Entry 1RUF (X-ray diffraction, 2.90 A resolution); this record covers chains 2 and 4 of the 4 polymer chains in the assembly.

== Chain 2 ==
Name: Rhinovirus 14
From: Human rhinovirus 14
Notes: engineered mutation(s): N(1)219A
UniProtKB: P03303 (POLG_HRV14); residues 1-262 here correspond to UniProt positions 70-331 (UniProt number = residue number + 69)
Chain sequence (262 residues; each row starts with the number of its first residue):
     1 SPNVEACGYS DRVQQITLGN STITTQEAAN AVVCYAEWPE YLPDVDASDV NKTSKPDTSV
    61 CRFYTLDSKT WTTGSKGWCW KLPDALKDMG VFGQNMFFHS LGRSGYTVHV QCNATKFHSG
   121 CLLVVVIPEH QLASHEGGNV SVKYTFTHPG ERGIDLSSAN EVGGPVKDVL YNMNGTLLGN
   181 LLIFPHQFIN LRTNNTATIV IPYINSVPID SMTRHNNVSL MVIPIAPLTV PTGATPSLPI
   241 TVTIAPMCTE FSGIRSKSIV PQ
Not modelled in the structure: 1-7
Construct notes: conflict Leu170 (Ile239 in P03303)
UniProt features mapped onto this chain:
  - site: Gln262 (Cleavage)

== Chain 4 ==
Name: Rhinovirus 14
From: Human rhinovirus 14
Notes: engineered mutation(s): N(1)219A
UniProtKB: P03303 (POLG_HRV14); residues 1-68 here correspond to UniProt positions 2-69 (UniProt number = residue number + 1)
Chain sequence (68 residues; each row starts with the number of its first residue):
     1 GAQVSTQKSG SHENQNILTN GSNQTFTVIN YYKDAASTSS AGQSLSMDPS KFTEPVKDLM
    61 LKGAPALN
Not modelled in the structure: 1-28
UniProt features mapped onto this chain:
  - site: Asn68 (Cleavage)
  - lipidation: Gly1 (N-myristoyl glycine)

== Chain 2 / chain 4 interface ==
Pairs across the interface (22; chain 2 residue first):
  Ser10(2) - Asn68(4)  hydrogen bond (side chain-backbone)
  Asp11(2) - Asp58(4)
  Asp11(2) - Ala66(4)
  Asp11(2) - Asn68(4)  hydrogen bond (backbone-side chain)
  Arg12(2) - Leu67(4)
  Arg12(2) - Asn68(4)  hydrogen bond (side chain-backbone)
  Gln14(2) - Asp58(4)
  Ala29(2) - Leu67(4)  hydrophobic
  Asn30(2) - Val56(4)
  Asn30(2) - Lys57(4)  hydrogen bond (side chain-backbone)
  Asn30(2) - Asp58(4)  hydrogen bond (side chain-backbone)
  Asn30(2) - Met60(4)
  Ala31(2) - Pro55(4)
  Ala31(2) - Val56(4)
  Ala31(2) - Lys57(4)  hydrogen bond (backbone-backbone)
  Val32(2) - Pro55(4)
  Val33(2) - Pro55(4)  hydrogen bond (backbone-backbone)
  Val33(2) - Lys57(4)
  Tyr35(2) - Lys51(4)
  Tyr35(2) - Phe52(4)  hydrophobic
  Trp38(2) - Lys57(4)
  Thr193(2) - Leu67(4)
Interface residues without a listed pair, chain 2 (15 interface residues in all): Tyr9, Ala28, Ala36

== Summary ==
15 residues of chain 2 face 10 of chain 4 across their interface, with 7 hydrogen bonds. Among the polar pairs
are Ser10(2)-Asn68(4), Asp11(2)-Asn68(4) and Arg12(2)-Asn68(4).
Chain 2 is Rhinovirus 14 and chain 4 is Rhinovirus 14, both from Human rhinovirus 14; the structure,
Rhinovirus 14 (HRV14) (mutant with asn 1 219 replaced by ala (N219A in chain 1), was determined by X-ray
diffraction, deposited together with 1RUC, 1RUD, 1RUE, 1RUG, 1RUH, 1RUI and 1RUJ.
